PDB entry 7JWP | X-ray diffraction, 3.00 A resolution | chains A and B of the 3 polymer chains in the assembly

[Chain A]
Name: Fab CJ11 Heavy chain
Organism: Homo sapiens
Notes: antibody fragment or engineered binder
Chain sequence (219 residues; row label = number of the first residue in the row):
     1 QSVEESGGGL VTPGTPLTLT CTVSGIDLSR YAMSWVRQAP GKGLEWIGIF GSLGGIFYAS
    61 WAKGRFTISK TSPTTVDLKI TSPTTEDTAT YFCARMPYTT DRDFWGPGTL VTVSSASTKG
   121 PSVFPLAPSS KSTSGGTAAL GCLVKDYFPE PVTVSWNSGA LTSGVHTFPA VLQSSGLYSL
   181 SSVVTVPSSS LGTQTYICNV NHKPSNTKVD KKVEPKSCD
Unresolved in the structure: 129-135, 216-219
Cystine bridges: Cys21-Cys93, Cys142-Cys198

[Chain B]
Name: Fab CJ11 Light chain
Organism: Homo sapiens
Notes: antibody fragment or engineered binder
Chain sequence (217 residues; numbered 1 to 217; the number before each row is that of its first residue):
     1 DIVMTQTPSS TSAAVGGTVT ITCQASQSVA NNNYLKWYQQ KRGQPPKQLI YSVSTLASGV
    61 PSRFKGSGSG TQFTLTISDL EADDAATYYC SGYFNNNIGA FGGGTKLEIK RTVAAPSVFI
   121 FPPSDEQLKS GTASVVCLLN NFYPREAKVQ WKVDNALQSG NSQESVTEQD SKDSTYSLSS
   181 TLTLSKADYE KHKVYACEVT HQGLSSPVTK SFNRGEC
Unresolved in the structure: 217
Cystine bridges: Cys23-Cys90, Cys137-Cys197

[Chain A / chain B interface]
Pairs across the interface (74):
  Val36(A) - Phe101(B)  hydrophobic
  Gln38(A) - Gln40(B)  hydrogen bond
  Gln38(A) - Tyr89(B)  hydrogen bond
  Lys42(A) - Tyr89(B)
  Gly43(A) - Tyr89(B)
  Leu44(A) - Tyr89(B)  hydrophobic
  Leu44(A) - Phe101(B)
  Trp46(A) - Ile98(B)  hydrophobic
  Trp46(A) - Gly99(B)
  Trp46(A) - Phe101(B)  hydrophobic
  Ile49(A) - Tyr93(B)
  Phe57(A) - Asn97(B)
  Tyr58(A) - Ile98(B)
  Ser60(A) - Asp1(B)  hydrogen bond
  Phe92(A) - Pro45(B)  hydrophobic
  Met96(A) - Tyr38(B)
  Met96(A) - Ser91(B)  hydrogen bond
  Met96(A) - Phe101(B)  hydrophobic
  Pro97(A) - Lys36(B)  hydrogen bond (backbone-side chain)
  Tyr98(A) - Tyr34(B)  hydrophobic
  Tyr98(A) - Tyr51(B)
  Tyr98(A) - Ser52(B)  hydrogen bond (backbone-backbone)
  Tyr98(A) - Ser91(B)
  Tyr98(A) - Gly92(B)
  Tyr98(A) - Tyr93(B)  hydrophobic
  Thr99(A) - Asn33(B)
  Thr99(A) - Tyr34(B)
  Thr99(A) - Tyr51(B)
  Thr99(A) - Ser52(B)
  Thr100(A) - Lys36(B)  hydrogen bond (backbone-side chain)
  Thr100(A) - Gln48(B)
  Thr100(A) - Tyr51(B)
  Asp101(A) - Gln48(B)  hydrogen bond (backbone-side chain)
  Asp101(A) - Tyr51(B)
  Asp101(A) - Ser58(B)
  Asp103(A) - Lys36(B)  salt bridge
  Asp103(A) - Tyr38(B)  hydrogen bond
  Asp103(A) - Gln48(B)
  Trp105(A) - Tyr38(B)  hydrogen bond
  Trp105(A) - Pro46(B)  hydrophobic
  Trp105(A) - Phe101(B)  hydrophobic
  Gly106(A) - Pro45(B)
  Val123(A) - Glu126(B)
  Phe124(A) - Ser124(B)
  Phe124(A) - Glu126(B)
  Phe124(A) - Gln127(B)
  Pro125(A) - Ser124(B)
  Pro125(A) - Glu126(B)
  Leu126(A) - Phe121(B)
  Leu126(A) - Val136(B)  hydrophobic
  Ala127(A) - Phe121(B)
  Ala139(A) - Phe119(B)  hydrophobic
  Ala139(A) - Phe121(B)
  Leu143(A) - Ser134(B)
  Lys145(A) - Ser134(B)
  His166(A) - Asn140(B)  hydrogen bond
  His166(A) - Asn141(B)  hydrogen bond
  His166(A) - Ser177(B)  hydrogen bond
  Phe168(A) - Leu138(B)  hydrophobic
  Phe168(A) - Ser165(B)
  Phe168(A) - Thr167(B)
  Phe168(A) - Ser177(B)
  Phe168(A) - Leu178(B)
  Phe168(A) - Ser179(B)
  Pro169(A) - Ser165(B)  hydrogen bond (backbone-side chain)
  Pro169(A) - Val166(B)
  Val171(A) - Gln163(B)
  Val171(A) - Glu164(B)
  Val171(A) - Ser165(B)
  Leu172(A) - Gln163(B)  hydrogen bond (backbone-side chain)
  Gln173(A) - Gln163(B)
  Val183(A) - Leu138(B)  hydrophobic
  Thr185(A) - Asn140(B)
  Lys211(A) - Glu126(B)  salt bridge
Other interface residues (no listed pair), chain A (46 interface residues in all): Glu45, Ala59, Arg102, Pro107, Thr137, Ala138, Leu140, Thr167, Ser174
Other interface residues (no listed pair), chain B (46 interface residues in all): Leu35, Ala57, Asn96, Ala100, Gly103, Thr132, Asp170, Thr183

[In short]
The chain A/chain B interface involves 46 residues from each chain; the contacts include 15 hydrogen bonds and
2 salt bridges. Among the polar pairs are Asp103(A)-Lys36(B), Lys211(A)-Glu126(B) and Gln38(A)-Gln40(B).
Chain A is Fab CJ11 Heavy chain and chain B is Fab CJ11 Light chain, both from Homo sapiens; the structure,
Fab CJ11 in complex IL-18 peptide liberated by Caspase cleavage, was determined by X-ray diffraction together
with 7JWQ from the same study.
